7TJA - chains A and B of the 6 polymer chains in the assembly; structure by X-ray diffraction, 1.96 A resolution.

Chain A:
Name: Phycoerythrin alpha-subunit 1
Organism: Proteomonas sulcata
UniProtKB: A0A067YS87 (A0A067YS87_9CRYP); residues 1-76 here correspond to UniProt positions 50-125 (UniProt number = residue number + 49)
Amino-acid sequence (76 residues; numbered 1 to 76; the number before each row is that of its first residue):
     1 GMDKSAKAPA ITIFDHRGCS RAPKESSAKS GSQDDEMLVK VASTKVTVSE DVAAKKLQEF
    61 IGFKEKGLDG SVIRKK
Unresolved in the structure: 73-76
Covalently attached groups: 15,16-dihydrobiliverdin (DBV) linked to Cys-19
Small-molecule neighbours:
  - 15,16-dihydrobiliverdin (DBV): Phe-14, His-16, Ser-20, Arg-21, Pro-23, Lys-24, Glu-25, Ser-26, Asp-35, Glu-36, Met-37, Leu-38, Lys-40
  - phycoerythrobilin (PEB), molecule 1: Met-2, Asp-3, Lys-4, Ser-5, Ala-6, Lys-7
  - phycoerythrobilin (PEB), molecule 2: Ile-13, Phe-14, Asp-15, Arg-17, Gln-33, Met-37, Leu-38, Val-39
  - phycoerythrobilin (PEB), molecule 3: Lys-64, Glu-65, Lys-66, Asp-69, Gly-70, Ser-71, Val-72
  - phycoerythrobilin (PEB), molecule 4: Gly-67, Leu-68, Asp-69

Chain B:
Name: Phycoerythrin beta-subunit
Organism: Proteomonas sulcata
Amino-acid sequence (177 residues; numbered 1 to 177; the number before each row is that of its first residue):
     1 MLDAFSRVVT NADSKAAYVG GADLQALKKF ISEGNKRLDA VNSIVSNASC IVSDAVSGMI
    61 CENPSLISPS GNCYTNRRMA ACLRDAEIIL RYVSYALLSG DSSVLEDRCL NGLKETYSSL
   121 GVPANGNARA VSIMKACSVA FVNNTASQKK LSTPQGDCSG LASEVAGYFD KVTSAIS
Unresolved in the structure: 1-4, 11-13, 146-148
Covalently attached groups: phycoerythrobilin (PEB) linked to Cys-50, Cys-61, Cys-82, Cys-158
Small-molecule neighbours:
  - 15,16-dihydrobiliverdin (DBV), molecule 1: Tyr-18, Gly-20, Gly-21
  - 15,16-dihydrobiliverdin (DBV), molecule 2: Pro-64, Ser-65, Ile-67, Ser-68, Pro-69, Tyr-74
  - phycoerythrobilin (PEB), molecule 1: Leu-24, Lys-28, Asn-35, Lys-36, Leu-38, Asp-39, Ala-40, Phe-141, Val-142, Asn-143, Asn-144, Leu-151, Thr-153, Pro-154, Gln-155, Gly-156, Asp-157
  - phycoerythrobilin (PEB), molecule 2: Asn-47, Ile-51, Asp-54, Ser-57, Gly-58, Glu-62, Arg-129, Ile-133, Ala-136, Cys-137, Ala-140, Phe-141, Thr-145
  - phycoerythrobilin (PEB), molecule 3: Met-59, Leu-66, Asn-72, Cys-73, Arg-77, Arg-78, Ala-81, Arg-84, Asp-85, Ile-88, Tyr-92, Arg-108, Cys-109, Leu-113, Thr-116, Tyr-117, Leu-120, Val-122, Pro-123, Gly-126, Asn-127, Ala-130

Interface between chain A and chain B:
Pairs across the interface - 79 pairs, chain A then chain B:
  Gly-1(A) / Asp-107(B)  hydrogen bond (backbone-backbone)
  Gly-1(A) / Arg-108(B)
  Gly-1(A) / Asn-111(B)
  Met-2(A) / Asp-107(B)  hydrogen bond (backbone-backbone)
  Met-2(A) / Arg-108(B)
  Met-2(A) / Cys-109(B)
  Met-2(A) / Asn-111(B)  hydrogen bond (backbone-backbone)
  Met-2(A) / Thr-116(B)
  Ala-6(A) / Arg-84(B)
  Ala-6(A) / Ile-88(B)
  Lys-7(A) / Tyr-92(B)  hydrogen bond (backbone-side chain)
  Lys-7(A) / Arg-108(B)
  Ala-8(A) / Arg-91(B)
  Ala-8(A) / Tyr-92(B)  hydrophobic
  Pro-9(A) / Arg-91(B)
  Pro-9(A) / Tyr-92(B)
  Pro-9(A) / Tyr-95(B)  hydrophobic
  Ile-11(A) / Val-45(B)
  Ile-11(A) / Ser-94(B)
  Ile-11(A) / Tyr-95(B)  hydrophobic
  Ile-11(A) / Leu-98(B)  hydrophobic
  Ile-13(A) / Leu-38(B)
  Ile-13(A) / Asn-42(B)
  Glu-25(A) / Tyr-18(B)
  Ser-26(A) / Tyr-18(B)
  Ser-26(A) / Gly-20(B)  hydrogen bond (side chain-backbone)
  Ala-28(A) / Gly-21(B)
  Ala-28(A) / Ala-22(B)  hydrogen bond (backbone-backbone)
  Ala-28(A) / Asp-23(B)
  Lys-29(A) / Ala-22(B)
  Ser-30(A) / Gly-21(B)
  Ser-30(A) / Ala-22(B)
  Ser-30(A) / Gln-25(B)
  Ser-32(A) / Gln-25(B)  hydrogen bond
  Asp-34(A) / Gly-21(B)  hydrogen bond (backbone-backbone)
  Asp-34(A) / Leu-24(B)
  Asp-34(A) / Gln-25(B)  hydrogen bond
  Asp-34(A) / Lys-28(B)  salt bridge
  Asp-35(A) / Gly-21(B)
  Met-37(A) / Gly-20(B)
  Met-37(A) / Gly-21(B)
  Met-37(A) / Leu-24(B)
  Met-37(A) / Lys-28(B)
  Leu-38(A) / Val-19(B)
  Val-39(A) / Phe-5(B)  hydrophobic
  Val-39(A) / Ala-17(B)
  Val-39(A) / Tyr-18(B)
  Val-39(A) / Val-19(B)  hydrogen bond (backbone-backbone)
  Val-39(A) / Leu-38(B)  hydrophobic
  Lys-40(A) / Ala-17(B)
  Lys-40(A) / Tyr-18(B)
  Val-41(A) / Phe-5(B)  hydrophobic
  Val-41(A) / Val-8(B)
  Val-41(A) / Ala-16(B)
  Val-41(A) / Ala-17(B)  hydrogen bond (backbone-backbone)
  Val-41(A) / Leu-98(B)  hydrophobic
  Ala-42(A) / Val-8(B)
  Ser-43(A) / Val-8(B)
  Ser-43(A) / Arg-108(B)  hydrogen bond
  Val-46(A) / Arg-84(B)
  Val-46(A) / Glu-87(B)
  Val-46(A) / Ile-88(B)  hydrophobic
  Val-48(A) / Ala-80(B)
  Val-48(A) / Leu-83(B)  hydrophobic
  Val-48(A) / Arg-84(B)
  Glu-50(A) / Asn-76(B)
  Glu-50(A) / Arg-77(B)
  Ala-53(A) / Asn-76(B)
  Ala-53(A) / Met-79(B)  hydrophobic
  Ala-53(A) / Ala-80(B)
  Ala-54(A) / Asn-76(B)
  Lys-56(A) / Ser-53(B)
  Leu-57(A) / Ile-67(B)  hydrophobic
  Phe-60(A) / Ser-53(B)
  Phe-60(A) / Ser-57(B)
  Phe-60(A) / Met-79(B)  hydrophobic
  Phe-63(A) / Ile-60(B)  hydrophobic
  Phe-63(A) / Pro-64(B)  hydrophobic
  Phe-63(A) / Ile-67(B)  hydrophobic
Other interface residues (no listed pair), chain A (39 interface residues in all): Asp-3, Ser-5, Ala-10, Thr-47, Ile-61, Gly-67, Ser-71
Other interface residues (no listed pair), chain B (47 interface residues in all): Val-9, Val-41, Asp-54, Val-56, Cys-61, Gly-112, Leu-113, Arg-129

Overview:
Chain A and chain B form an interface of 39 and 47 residues respectively, with 12 hydrogen bonds and 1 salt
bridge. Among the polar pairs are Asp-34(A)/Lys-28(B), Lys-7(A)/Tyr-92(B) and Ser-26(A)/Gly-20(B). Ligands of
chain A: 4 copies of phycoerythrobilin. Bound to chain B: 15,16-dihydrobiliverdin.
Chain A is Phycoerythrin alpha-subunit 1 and chain B is Phycoerythrin beta-subunit, both from Proteomonas
sulcata; the structure, Structure of the Light Harvesting Complex PE545 from Proteomonas sulcata, was
determined by X-ray diffraction, deposited together with 7S96, 7S97 and 7TLF.
